PDB entry 2FD9 | X-ray diffraction, 1.60 A resolution | chain A

== Chain A ==
Protein: Crambin
UniProtKB: P01542 (CRAM_CRAAB); residues 1-46 here = UniProt positions 1-46
Chain sequence (46 residues; numbered 1 to 46; the number before each row is that of its first residue):
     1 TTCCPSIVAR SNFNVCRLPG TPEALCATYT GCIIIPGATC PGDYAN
Not modelled in the structure: 44-46
Cystine bridges: C3-C40, C4-C32, C16-C26
Curated features (UniProtKB/Swiss-Prot):
  - natural variant: P22 (P22S: In isoform SI), L25 (L25I: In isoform SI)

== Summary ==
Chain A is Crambin; the structure, X-ray Crystal Structure of Chemically Synthesized
Crambin-{alpha}carboxamide, was determined by X-ray diffraction together with 2FD7 from the same study.
